PDB entry 9C8G | electron microscopy, 2.64 A resolution | chains C and D of the 4 polymer chains in the assembly

# Chain C
Protein: VP3
Organism: Human enterovirus D68
Reference sequence: A0A097BW19 (A0A097BW19_HED68); residues 1-247 here correspond to UniProt positions 318-564 (UniProt number = residue number + 317)
Amino-acid sequence (247 residues; each row starts with the number of its first residue):
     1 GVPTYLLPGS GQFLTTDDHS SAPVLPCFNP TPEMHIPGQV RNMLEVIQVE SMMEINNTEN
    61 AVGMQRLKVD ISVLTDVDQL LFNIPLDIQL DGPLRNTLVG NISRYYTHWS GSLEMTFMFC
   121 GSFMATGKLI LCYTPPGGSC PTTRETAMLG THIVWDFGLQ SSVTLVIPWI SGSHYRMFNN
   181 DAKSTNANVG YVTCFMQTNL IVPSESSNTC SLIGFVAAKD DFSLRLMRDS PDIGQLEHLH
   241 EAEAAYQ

# Chain D
Protein: VP4
Organism: Human enterovirus D68
Reference sequence: Q68T42 (POLG_HED68); residues 1-69 here = UniProt positions 1-69
Amino-acid sequence (69 residues; numbered 1 to 69; the number before each row is that of its first residue):
     1 MGAQVTRQQT GTHENANIAT NGSHITYNQI NFYKDSYAAS ASKQDFSQDP SKFTEPVVEG
    61 LKAGAPVLK
Disordered / not traced: 1-27, 59-69
Swiss-Prot annotation at these positions:
  - site: Lys69 (Cleavage)
  - lipidation: Gly2 (N-myristoyl glycine)

# Chain C / chain D interface
Residue-residue contacts (40):
  Asp18(C) with Ser40(D); Ala41(D)
  Ser20(C) with Ile30(D), hydrogen bond (side chain-backbone); Asn31(D); Tyr33(D), hydrogen bond (backbone-side chain); Ala38(D); Ala39(D); Ser40(D)
  Ser21(C) with Tyr33(D); Ala38(D)
  Ala22(C) with Tyr33(D), hydrophobic
  Pro23(C) with Tyr33(D); Asp35(D); Tyr37(D); Ala38(D), hydrophobic
  Val24(C) with Tyr37(D)
  Leu25(C) with Asp35(D); Tyr37(D), hydrogen bond (backbone-side chain)
  Pro26(C) with Asp35(D)
  Phe28(C) with Asp35(D); Tyr37(D)
  Gly38(C) with Lys52(D); Phe53(D)
  Gln39(C) with Lys52(D), hydrogen bond (backbone-side chain); Phe53(D)
  Val40(C) with Phe53(D), hydrophobic
  Arg41(C) with Asp45(D); Ser47(D), hydrogen bond (side chain-backbone); Asp49(D); Lys52(D)
  Asn42(C) with Gln48(D)
  Leu44(C) with Gln48(D)
  Glu45(C) with Gln48(D); Asp49(D), hydrogen bond (side chain-backbone); Phe53(D)
  Gln48(C) with Gln48(D); Pro50(D); Thr54(D)
  Val49(C) with Phe53(D); Thr54(D)
Interface residues without a listed pair, chain C (20 interface residues in all): Thr16, Cys27
Interface residues without a listed pair, chain D (19 interface residues in all): Phe32, Lys43

# Overview
20 residues of chain C face 19 of chain D across their interface, with 6 hydrogen bonds. Polar contacts
include Ser20(C)-Ile30(D), Ser20(C)-Tyr33(D) and Leu25(C)-Tyr37(D).
Here chain C is VP3 and chain D is VP4, both from Human enterovirus D68. Entry 9C8G (Cryo-EM Structure of
EV-D68 A2 Inactivated Virus Particle) was determined by electron microscopy (same publication as 9C3J, 9C4A,
9C8F, 9C8H and 9C8I).
